PDB entry 5D1O | X-ray diffraction, 2.65 A resolution | chains A and B

== Chain A ==
Protein: ATP-dependent RNA ligase
From: Methanothermobacter thermautotrophicus (strain ATCC 29096 / DSM 1053 / JCM 10044 / NBRC 100330 / Delta H)
UniProt: O27289 (O27289_METTH); residue numbers follow UniProt; this construct covers 4-381
Sequence (378 residues; each row starts with the number of its first residue):
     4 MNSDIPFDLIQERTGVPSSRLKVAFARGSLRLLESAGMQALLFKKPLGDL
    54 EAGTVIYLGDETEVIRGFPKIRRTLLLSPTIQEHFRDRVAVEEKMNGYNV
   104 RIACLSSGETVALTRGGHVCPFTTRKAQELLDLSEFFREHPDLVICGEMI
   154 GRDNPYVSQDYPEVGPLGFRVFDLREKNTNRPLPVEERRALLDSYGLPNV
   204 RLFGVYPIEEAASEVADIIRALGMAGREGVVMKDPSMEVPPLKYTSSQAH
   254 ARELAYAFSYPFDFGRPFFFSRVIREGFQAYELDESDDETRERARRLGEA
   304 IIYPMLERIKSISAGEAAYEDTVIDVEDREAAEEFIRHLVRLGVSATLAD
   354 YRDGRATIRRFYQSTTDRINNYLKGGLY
Unresolved in the structure: 4-6
Small-molecule neighbours: ATP (adenosine-5'-triphosphate): Phe71, Pro72, Lys73, Ile74, Arg76, Glu95, Glu96, Lys97, Met98, Asn102, Arg118, Glu151, Phe175, Val203, Glu231, Val234, Lys236, Lys246
Reported in the primary citation:
  - binding site for ATP: Glu95, Lys97, Asn102, Arg118, Glu151, Phe175, Lys246
  - contacts within the chain: Glu96-Arg204, Glu96-Arg230, Arg104-Thr117 (hydrogen bond), Thr117-Tyr159
  - mutagenesis - K97A, N102A, E151A, E231A, K246A: abolished catalytic activity on ATP
  - mutagenesis - R76A (5- to 20-fold), E95A (5- to 20-fold), E96A (5- to 20-fold), N99A (5- to 20-fold), R104A (>40-fold), R118A (>40-fold), F175A (>40-fold), E256A (5- to 20-fold), R275A (5- to 20-fold), R278A (5- to 20-fold): decreased binding to ATP
  - mutagenesis - K73A, T117A: unchanged binding to ATP
  - mutagenesis - K97A, N102A, E151A, E231A, K246A: abolished catalytic activity on cRNA
  - mutagenesis - R104A, T117A, R118A, F175A: decreased catalytic activity on RNA circularization
  - mutagenesis - K73A, E96A, N99A, N157A, Y159A, E256A, R275A, F281A, E285A, R363A: decreased catalytic activity on pRNA
  - mutagenesis - R76A, D156A, Y247A, S249A, D266A, F267A, R278A, E279A, E337A, R344A, R358A, S367A, R371A, N373A, Y375A: unchanged catalytic activity
  - mutagenesis - K97A, K246A, R278A: increased catalytic activity on AppRNA
  - mutagenesis - E95A, N102A, R104A, T117A, R118A, F175A: decreased catalytic activity on AppRNA
  - mutagenesis - K73A, E256A: unchanged catalytic activity (step 3 reaction)
  - mutagenesis - Y159A, F281A, E285A: decreased binding to pRNA
  - mutagenesis - N157A, R363A: unchanged binding to pRNA
  - binding site for sulfate ion: Arg76, Arg278
  - mutagenesis - K97A, N102A, E151A, E231A, K246A: abolished catalytic activity on pRNA
  - mutagenesis - Y159A: abolished catalytic activity

== Chain B ==
Protein: ATP-dependent RNA ligase
From: Methanothermobacter thermautotrophicus (strain ATCC 29096 / DSM 1053 / JCM 10044 / NBRC 100330 / Delta H)
UniProt: O27289 (O27289_METTH); residues 4-381 here = UniProt positions 4-381
Sequence (378 residues; each row starts with the number of its first residue):
     4 MNSDIPFDLIQERTGVPSSRLKVAFARGSLRLLESAGMQALLFKKPLGDL
    54 EAGTVIYLGDETEVIRGFPKIRRTLLLSPTIQEHFRDRVAVEEKMNGYNV
   104 RIACLSSGETVALTRGGHVCPFTTRKAQELLDLSEFFREHPDLVICGEMI
   154 GRDNPYVSQDYPEVGPLGFRVFDLREKNTNRPLPVEERRALLDSYGLPNV
   204 RLFGVYPIEEAASEVADIIRALGMAGREGVVMKDPSMEVPPLKYTSSQAH
   254 ARELAYAFSYPFDFGRPFFFSRVIREGFQAYELDESDDETRERARRLGEA
   304 IIYPMLERIKSISAGEAAYEDTVIDVEDREAAEEFIRHLVRLGVSATLAD
   354 YRDGRATIRRFYQSTTDRINNYLKGGLY
Unresolved in the structure: 4-6
Modified residues: Lys97 (5'-O-[(S)-{[(5S)-5-amino-6-oxohexyl]amino}(hydroxy)phosphoryl]adenosine; APK)
Ion coordination: Mg2+: Lys97, Glu151

== How chain A and chain B interact ==
Residue-residue contacts (92; chain A residue first):
  Arg75(A) - Leu380(B)
  Arg75(A) - Tyr381(B)
  Arg76(A) - Leu380(B)
  Arg76(A) - Tyr381(B)  hydrogen bond (backbone-backbone)
  Leu78(A) - Tyr375(B)  hydrophobic
  Leu79(A) - Tyr375(B)
  Leu79(A) - Leu376(B)  hydrophobic
  Pro82(A) - Leu376(B)
  Pro82(A) - Lys377(B)
  Pro82(A) - Gly378(B)
  Thr83(A) - Gly378(B)
  Thr83(A) - Leu380(B)
  His87(A) - Leu380(B)
  Leu245(A) - Leu380(B)  hydrophobic
  Phe261(A) - Phe272(B)  hydrophobic
  Phe261(A) - Phe273(B)  hydrophobic
  Phe261(A) - Val276(B)  hydrophobic
  Pro264(A) - Phe273(B)
  Arg269(A) - Pro270(B)
  Arg269(A) - Ser274(B)
  Pro270(A) - Arg269(B)
  Pro270(A) - Pro270(B)
  Phe272(A) - Phe272(B)  hydrophobic
  Phe272(A) - Phe273(B)  hydrophobic
  Phe273(A) - Pro264(B)
  Phe273(A) - Phe265(B)  hydrophobic
  Phe273(A) - Arg269(B)
  Ser274(A) - Arg269(B)
  Ser274(A) - Tyr381(B)
  Val276(A) - Phe261(B)  hydrophobic
  Val276(A) - Phe272(B)  hydrophobic
  Val276(A) - Ile304(B)  hydrophobic
  Val276(A) - Met308(B)
  Ile277(A) - Phe265(B)  hydrophobic
  Ile277(A) - Met308(B)  hydrophobic
  Glu279(A) - Ile305(B)
  Gly280(A) - Met308(B)
  Gly280(A) - Ile312(B)
  Phe281(A) - Ile312(B)
  Phe281(A) - Tyr375(B)  hydrophobic
  Phe281(A) - Leu376(B)  hydrophobic
  Tyr284(A) - Leu309(B)  hydrophobic
  Tyr284(A) - Ile312(B)  hydrophobic
  Tyr284(A) - Ser316(B)  hydrogen bond
  Asp290(A) - Tyr306(B)
  Thr293(A) - Ile305(B)
  Thr293(A) - Tyr306(B)
  Thr293(A) - Leu309(B)
  Arg294(A) - Tyr306(B)
  Arg296(A) - Ile305(B)
  Ala297(A) - Gly301(B)
  Ala297(A) - Glu302(B)
  Arg298(A) - Arg294(B)
  Leu300(A) - Ile304(B)  hydrophobic
  Gly301(A) - Ala297(B)
  Glu302(A) - Ala297(B)
  Ile304(A) - Phe272(B)  hydrophobic
  Ile304(A) - Val276(B)  hydrophobic
  Ile304(A) - Leu300(B)  hydrophobic
  Ile305(A) - Glu279(B)
  Ile305(A) - Thr293(B)
  Ile305(A) - Ala297(B)  hydrophobic
  Ile305(A) - Leu300(B)  hydrophobic
  Tyr306(A) - Asp290(B)  hydrogen bond
  Tyr306(A) - Thr293(B)
  Tyr306(A) - Arg294(B)
  Met308(A) - Val276(B)
  Met308(A) - Ile277(B)  hydrophobic
  Met308(A) - Gly280(B)
  Leu309(A) - Tyr284(B)  hydrophobic
  Ile312(A) - Gly280(B)
  Ile312(A) - Phe281(B)
  Ile312(A) - Tyr284(B)  hydrophobic
  Ser316(A) - Tyr284(B)  hydrogen bond
  Tyr375(A) - Leu78(B)  hydrophobic
  Tyr375(A) - Leu79(B)
  Tyr375(A) - Thr83(B)
  Tyr375(A) - Phe281(B)  hydrophobic
  Leu376(A) - Leu79(B)  hydrophobic
  Leu376(A) - Pro82(B)
  Leu376(A) - Tyr284(B)  hydrophobic
  Lys377(A) - Pro82(B)
  Lys377(A) - Glu86(B)
  Gly378(A) - Thr83(B)
  Leu380(A) - Arg75(B)  hydrogen bond (backbone-side chain)
  Leu380(A) - Arg76(B)
  Leu380(A) - Thr83(B)
  Leu380(A) - Leu245(B)  hydrophobic
  Tyr381(A) - Arg75(B)  hydrogen bond (backbone-side chain)
  Tyr381(A) - Arg76(B)  hydrogen bond (backbone-backbone)
  Tyr381(A) - Leu78(B)  hydrophobic
  Tyr381(A) - Ser274(B)
Other interface residues (no listed pair), chain A (48 interface residues in all): Glu86, Phe265, Ala283, Lys313, Ile372
Other interface residues (no listed pair), chain B (48 interface residues in all): Thr77, His87, Ala283, Arg296, Lys313, Ile372

== In short ==
Chain A and chain B each contribute 48 residues to their interface; the contacts include 7 hydrogen bonds.
Polar pairs include Tyr284(A)-Ser316(B), Tyr306(A)-Asp290(B) and Ser316(A)-Tyr284(B). From the paper: a
binding site for ATP at Glu95(A), Lys97(A) and Asn102(A) among others; R76A, E95A and E96A of chain A, among
others, reduce binding to ATP; 35 substitutions were tested in all.
Chain A is ATP-dependent RNA ligase and chain B is ATP-dependent RNA ligase, both from Methanothermobacter
thermautotrophicus (strain ATCC 29096 / DSM 1053 / JCM 10044 / NBRC 100330 / Delta H); the structure, Archaeal
ATP-dependent RNA ligase - form 1, was determined by X-ray diffraction together with 5D1P from the same study.
